PDB entry 1RVX | X-ray diffraction, 2.20 A resolution | chains C and F of the 6 polymer chains in the assembly

Chain C:
Protein: hemagglutinin
From: Influenza A virus (A/Puerto Rico/8/34(H1N1))
UniProtKB: Q82766 (Q82766_9INFA); the construct lacks a stretch of the UniProt sequence and is renumbered around it, so the offset changes along the chain: 4-42 = UniProt 17-55; 44-49 = UniProt 56-61; 50-325 = UniProt 63-338
Sequence (327 residues; each row starts with the number of its first residue; note: 1 number in that range is skipped by the numbering (no residue carries it; nothing is unmodelled there)):
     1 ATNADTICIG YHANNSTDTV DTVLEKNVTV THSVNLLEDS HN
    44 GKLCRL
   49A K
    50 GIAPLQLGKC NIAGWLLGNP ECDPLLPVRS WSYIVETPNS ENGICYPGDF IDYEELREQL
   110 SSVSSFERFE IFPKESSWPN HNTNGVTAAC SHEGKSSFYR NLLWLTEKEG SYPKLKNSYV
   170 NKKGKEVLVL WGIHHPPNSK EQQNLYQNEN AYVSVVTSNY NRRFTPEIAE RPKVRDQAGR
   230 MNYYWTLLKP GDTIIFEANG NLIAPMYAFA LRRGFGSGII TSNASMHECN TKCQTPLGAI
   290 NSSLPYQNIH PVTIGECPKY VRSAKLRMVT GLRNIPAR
Not modelled in the structure: 1-4
Disulfides: Cys47-Cys278, Cys59-Cys71, Cys94-Cys139, Cys282-Cys306

Chain F:
Protein: Hemagglutinin
From: Influenza A virus (A/Puerto Rico/8/34(H1N1))
UniProtKB: Q82766 (Q82766_9INFA); residues 501-660 here correspond to UniProt positions 344-503 (UniProt number = residue number - 157)
Sequence (160 residues; numbered 501 to 660; the number before each row is that of its first residue):
   501 GLFGAIAGFI EGGWTGMIDG WYGYHHQNEQ GSGYAADQKS TQNAINGITN KVNSVIEKMN
   561 IQFTAVGKEF NKLEKRMENL NNKVDDGFLD IWTYNAELLV LLENERTLDF HDSNVKNLYE
   621 KVKSQLKNNA KEIGNGCFEF YHKCDNECME SVRNGTYDYP
Not modelled in the structure: 660

Chain C / chain F interface:
Pairs across the interface (11):
  Thr22(C) - Asn550(F)
  Val23(C) - Asn550(F)  hydrogen bond (backbone-side chain)
  Val23(C) - Lys551(F)  hydrogen bond (backbone-backbone)
  Val23(C) - Ser554(F)
  Leu24(C) - Gly547(F)
  Leu24(C) - Asn550(F)
  Leu24(C) - Lys551(F)
  Leu24(C) - Phe610(F)  hydrophobic
  Glu25(C) - Asn550(F)
  Lys26(C) - Asn550(F)
  Lys26(C) - Glu557(F)  salt bridge
Other interface residues (no listed pair), chain F (9 interface residues in all): Asn546, Ile548, Glu603

Overview:
Chain C and chain F form an interface of 5 and 9 residues respectively; the contacts include 2 hydrogen bonds
and 1 salt bridge. Polar pairs include Lys26(C)-Glu557(F), Val23(C)-Asn550(F) and Val23(C)-Lys551(F).
Chain C is hemagglutinin and chain F is Hemagglutinin, both from Influenza A virus (A/Puerto Rico/8/34(H1N1));
the structure, 1934 H1 Hemagglutinin in complex with LSTA, was determined by X-ray diffraction (same
publication as 1RU7, 1RUY, 1RUZ, 1RV0, 1RVT and 1RVZ).
